PDB entry 8V6U | electron microscopy, 3.00 A resolution | chains A and B of the 5 polymer chains in the assembly

Chain A:
Protein: 5-hydroxytryptamine receptor 2A
Source organism: Homo sapiens
UniProt: P28223 (5HT2A_HUMAN); residue numbers follow UniProt; this construct covers 66-404
Amino-acid sequence (339 residues; each row starts with the number of its first residue):
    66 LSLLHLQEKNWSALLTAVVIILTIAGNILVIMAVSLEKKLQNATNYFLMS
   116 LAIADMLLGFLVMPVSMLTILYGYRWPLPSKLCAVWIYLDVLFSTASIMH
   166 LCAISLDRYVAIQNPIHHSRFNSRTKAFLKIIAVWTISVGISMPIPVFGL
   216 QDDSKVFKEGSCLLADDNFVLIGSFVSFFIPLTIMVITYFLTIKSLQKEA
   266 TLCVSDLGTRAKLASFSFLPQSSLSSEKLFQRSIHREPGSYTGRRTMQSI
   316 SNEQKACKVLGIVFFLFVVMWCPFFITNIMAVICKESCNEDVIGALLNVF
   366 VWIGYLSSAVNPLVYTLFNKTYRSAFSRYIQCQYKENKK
Unresolved in the structure: 66-77, 263-314, 350-353, 394-404
UniProt features mapped onto this chain:
  - motif: Asp-172 to Tyr-174 (DRY motif), Asn-376 to Tyr-380 (NPxxY motif)
  - binding site (serotonin): Asp-155, Asn-343
  - site: Leu-229 (Hydrophobic barrier that decreases the speed of ligand binding and dissociation)
  - modified residue: Ser-280 (Phosphoserine)
  - mutagenesis: Trp-151 (W151A/F: Decreased ability to bind serotonin and psilocybin), Asp-155 (D155A: Abolished binding to serotonin and psilocybin), Leu-229 (L229A: Strongly increases dissociation of bound lysergic acid diethylamine, without affecting binding affinity ...), Ser-239 (S239A: Decreased ability to bind serotonin and psilocybin), Ser-242 (S242A: Decreased ability to bind serotonin and psilocybin), Ser-280 (S280A: Increased ability of hallucinogens to desensitize the receptor; S280D: Reduced receptor desensitization by nonhallucinogenic agonists), Leu-362 (L362A: Decreased ability to bind serotonin and psilocybin)
Disulfide bonds: Cys-148/Cys-227
Residues lining bound ligands: YEQ (4-{(3R)-1-[(1R)-1-(pyrimidin-2-yl)ethyl]piperidin-3-yl}phenol): Asp-155, Val-156, Ser-159, Thr-160, Leu-228, Gly-238, Ser-239, Ser-242, Phe-339, Phe-340, Val-366, Tyr-370
Reported in the primary citation:
  - binding site for YEQ: Asp-155, Thr-160, Ser-242
  - conformationally variable residues (side-chain flip): Trp-151

Chain B:
Protein: G protein alpha-subunit q (Gi2-mini-Gq chimera)
Source organism: Homo sapiens
Amino-acid sequence (246 residues; numbered 1 to 246; the number before each row is that of its first residue):
     1 MGSTVSAEDKAAAERSKMIDKNLREDGEKARRTLRLLLLGADNSGKSTIV
    51 KQMRILHGGSGGSGGTSGIFETKFQVDKVNFHMFDVGGQRDERRKWIQCF
   101 NDVTAIIFVVDSSDYNRLQEALNDFKSIWNNRWLRTISVILFLNKQDLLA
   151 EKVLAGKSKIEDYFPEFARYTTPEDATPEPGEDPRVTRAKYFIRKEFVDI
   201 STASGDGRHICYPHFTCAVDTENARRIFNDCKDIILQMNLREYNLV
Unresolved in the structure: 1-4, 52-67, 88-92, 174-182, 218

Interface between chain A and chain B:
Contacting residue pairs - 26 pairs, chain A then chain B:
  Asn-107(A) / Glu-242(B)
  Thr-109(A) / Glu-242(B)
  Asp-172(A) / Tyr-243(B)  hydrogen bond
  Arg-173(A) / Tyr-243(B)
  Arg-173(A) / Leu-245(B)
  Ala-176(A) / Asn-239(B)
  Ala-176(A) / Tyr-243(B)  hydrophobic
  Ile-177(A) / Leu-236(B)
  Ile-177(A) / Leu-240(B)  hydrophobic
  Ile-177(A) / Leu-245(B)  hydrophobic
  Pro-180(A) / Ile-235(B)
  Pro-180(A) / Leu-236(B)  hydrophobic
  Pro-180(A) / Asn-239(B)  hydrogen bond (backbone-side chain)
  Ile-181(A) / Val-79(B)  hydrophobic
  Ile-181(A) / Phe-228(B)  hydrophobic
  His-183(A) / Tyr-243(B)
  Ser-184(A) / Ile-235(B)
  Ser-184(A) / Asn-239(B)  hydrogen bond
  Arg-185(A) / Arg-31(B)
  Arg-185(A) / Arg-32(B)  hydrogen bond (side chain-backbone)
  Asn-317(A) / Val-246(B)
  Glu-318(A) / Leu-236(B)
  Val-324(A) / Leu-245(B)
  Tyr-380(A) / Asn-244(B)
  Phe-383(A) / Asn-244(B)
  Asn-384(A) / Asn-244(B)  hydrogen bond
Also at the interface, not in a pair above, chain A (22 interface residues in all): Asn-110, Lys-320, Ala-321, Leu-325, Tyr-387
Also at the interface, not in a pair above, chain B (15 interface residues in all): Lys-232, Gln-237

In short:
22 residues of chain A face 15 of chain B across their interface, with 5 hydrogen bonds. Polar pairs include
Asp-172(A)/Tyr-243(B), Pro-180(A)/Asn-239(B) and Ser-184(A)/Asn-239(B). Bound to chain A: compound YEQ. The
paper reports a binding site for YEQ at Asp-155(A), Thr-160(A) and Ser-242(A); conformational variability at
Trp-151(A).
Here chain A is 5-hydroxytryptamine receptor 2A and chain B is G protein alpha-subunit q (Gi2-mini-Gq
chimera), both from Homo sapiens. Entry 8V6U (5HT2AR-miniGq heterotrimer in complex with a novel agonist
obtained from large scale docking) was determined by electron microscopy (same publication as 8UWL).
